PDB entry 8OY0 | X-ray diffraction, 2.40 A resolution | chains A and E of the 8 polymer chains in the assembly

Chain A:
Protein: ATP phosphoribosyltransferase regulatory subunit
Organism: Acinetobacter baumannii ATCC 17978
Reference sequence: A0A059ZNW9 (A0A059ZNW9_ACIBA); the author numbering skips numbers that UniProt does not, so the offset changes along the chain: 1-57 = UniProt 1-57; 59-389 = UniProt 58-388
Chain sequence (389 residues; each row starts with the number of its first residue; note: 1 number in that range is skipped by the numbering (no residue carries it; nothing is unmodelled there); numbering starts at 0):
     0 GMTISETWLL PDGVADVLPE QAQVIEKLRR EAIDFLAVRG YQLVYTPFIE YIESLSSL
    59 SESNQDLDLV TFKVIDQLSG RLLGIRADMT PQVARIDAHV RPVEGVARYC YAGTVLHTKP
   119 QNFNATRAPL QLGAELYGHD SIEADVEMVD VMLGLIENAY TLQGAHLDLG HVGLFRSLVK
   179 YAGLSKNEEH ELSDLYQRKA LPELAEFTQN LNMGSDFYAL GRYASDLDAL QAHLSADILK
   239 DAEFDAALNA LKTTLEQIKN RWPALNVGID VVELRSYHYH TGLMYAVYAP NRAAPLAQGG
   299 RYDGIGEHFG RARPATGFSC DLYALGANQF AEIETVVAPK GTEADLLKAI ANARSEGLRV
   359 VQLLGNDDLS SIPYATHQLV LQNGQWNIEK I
Not modelled in the structure: 0-5, 59-65, 209, 325-327, 381-382
Differences from the reference sequence: expression tag (0)
Metal / ion sites: Na+: Thr-88, Tyr-109, Glu-133, Tyr-300

Chain E:
Protein: ATP phosphoribosyltransferase
Organism: Acinetobacter baumannii ATCC 17978
Reference sequence: V5VGC6 (V5VGC6_ACIBA); residue numbers follow UniProt; this construct covers 1-227
Chain sequence (228 residues; numbered 0 to 227; the number before each row is that of its first residue; numbering starts at 0):
     0 GMNDVRNDDP NFNVMGNFDH GLTLALSKGR ILKETLPLLA TAGINLLEDP EKSRKLIFPT
    60 THKQVRILIL RASDVPTYVE NGAADLGVAG KDVLMEHGAQ HVYELLDLQI AKCKLMTAGK
   120 VGMERPKGRL KIATKYVNLT RQYYASLGEQ VDVIKLYGSM ELAPLVGLGD YIVDVVDTGN
   180 TLRANGLEPL EEICKVSSRL IVNKASFKRK QVLLNPIISQ LEQAVQSR
Not modelled in the structure: 0-4, 28, 55, 177, 227
Differences from the reference sequence: expression tag (0)
From the paper describing this entry:
  - conformationally variable residues (side-chain flip): Arg-29

How chain A and chain E interact:
Pairs across the interface - 43 pairs, chain A then chain E:
  Phe-121(A) with Glu-79(E); Asn-80(E); His-100(E)
  Gly-162(A) with Arg-208(E)
  His-164(A) with Lys-207(E), hydrogen bond (side chain-backbone); Arg-208(E)
  Asp-166(A) with Lys-207(E), salt bridge
  Asp-192(A) with Gln-99(E)
  Gln-195(A) with Tyr-102(E); Lys-203(E), hydrogen bond (backbone-side chain)
  Arg-196(A) with Lys-90(E); Met-94(E); Ala-98(E); Gln-99(E); Val-101(E); Tyr-102(E); Glu-103(E), hydrogen bond (backbone-backbone)
  Lys-197(A) with Tyr-102(E), hydrogen bond; Glu-103(E), hydrogen bond (backbone-backbone); Phe-206(E)
  Ala-198(A) with Glu-103(E)
  Leu-199(A) with Glu-103(E), hydrogen bond (backbone-backbone); Leu-104(E)
  Pro-200(A) with Glu-103(E); Asp-106(E)
  Glu-201(A) with Lys-90(E), salt bridge
  Arg-220(A) with Glu-221(E), salt bridge
  Ser-223(A) with Phe-206(E); Gln-210(E), hydrogen bond
  Asp-268(A) with Tyr-102(E); Lys-207(E), salt bridge
  Glu-271(A) with Tyr-102(E); Lys-207(E), salt bridge
  Tyr-286(A) with Ala-204(E), hydrophobic; Lys-207(E)
  Pro-288(A) with Asp-18(E); Arg-208(E)
  Asn-289(A) with Asn-16(E), hydrogen bond; Asp-18(E)
  Arg-290(A) with Ala-204(E)
  Ala-291(A) with Glu-79(E); Asn-80(E); Ala-204(E)
Interface residues without a listed pair, chain A (22 interface residues in all): Ala-287
Interface residues without a listed pair, chain E (24 interface residues in all): Leu-105, Arg-198, Asn-202

Overview:
22 residues of chain A face 24 of chain E across their interface, with 8 hydrogen bonds and 5 salt bridges.
Polar pairs include Asp-166(A)/Lys-207(E), Glu-201(A)/Lys-90(E) and Arg-220(A)/Glu-221(E). Thr-88(A),
Tyr-109(A), Glu-133(A) and Tyr-300(A) form the Na+ site. The paper reports conformational variability at
Arg-29(E).
Here chain A is ATP phosphoribosyltransferase regulatory subunit and chain E is ATP phosphoribosyltransferase,
both from Acinetobacter baumannii ATCC 17978. Entry 8OY0 (ATP phosphoribosyltransferase (HisZG ATPPRT) from
Acinetobacter baumanii) was determined by X-ray diffraction.
